PDB entry 1BOU | X-ray diffraction, 2.20 A resolution | chains A and D of the 4 polymer chains in the assembly

# Chain A
Molecule: 4,5-dioxygenase alpha chain
Organism: Sphingomonas paucimobilis
Notes: EC 1.13.11.8
UniProtKB: P22635 (PCYA_PSEPA); numbering as in UniProt (aligned over 1-139)
Sequence (139 residues; numbered 1 to 139; the number before each row is that of its first residue):
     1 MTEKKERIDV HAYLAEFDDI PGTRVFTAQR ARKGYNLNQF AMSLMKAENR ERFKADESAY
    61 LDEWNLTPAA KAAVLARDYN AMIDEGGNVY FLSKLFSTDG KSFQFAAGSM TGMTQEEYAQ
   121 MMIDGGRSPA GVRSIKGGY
Disordered / not traced: 1-7

# Chain D
Molecule: 4,5-dioxygenase beta chain
Organism: Sphingomonas paucimobilis
Notes: EC 1.13.11.8
UniProtKB: P22636 (PCYB_PSEPA); residue numbers follow UniProt; this construct covers 1-302
Sequence (302 residues; numbered 1 to 302; the number before each row is that of its first residue):
     1 MARVTTGITS SHIPALGAAI QTGTSDNDYW GPVFKGYQPI RDWIKQPGNM PDVVILVYND
    61 HASAFDMNII PTFAIGCAET FKPADEGWGP RPVPDVKGHP DLAWHIAQSL ILDEFDMTIM
   121 NQMDVDHGCT VPLSMIFGEP EEWPCKVIPF PVNVVTYPPP SGKRCFALGD SIRAAVESFP
   181 EDLNVHVWGT GGMSHQLQGP RAGLINKEFD LNFIDKLISD PEELSKMPHI QYLRESGSEG
   241 VELVMWLIMR GALPEKVRDL YTFYHIPASN TALGAMILQP EETAGTPLEP RKVMSGHSLA
   301 QA
Disordered / not traced: 1, 300-302
Bound ions: Fe ion: His12, His61, Glu242
What the authors report for this chain:
  - catalytic residues: His195 (proposed by the authors, not directly observed)

# Chain A / chain D interface
Residue-residue contacts (15):
  Val10(A) with His105(D); Gln108(D); Ser109(D); Leu112(D), hydrophobic
  His11(A) with His105(D); Ser178(D); Pro180(D)
  Tyr13(A) with Leu112(D), hydrophobic
  Leu14(A) with Gln108(D)
  Ala28(A) with Trp104(D), hydrophobic; Gln108(D)
  Arg32(A) with Pro100(D); Asp101(D), salt bridge; Trp104(D)
  Tyr35(A) with Gln122(D)
Other interface residues (no listed pair), chain A (8 interface residues in all): Ala31
Other interface residues (no listed pair), chain D (11 interface residues in all): Asn121

# In short
8 residues of chain A and 11 residues of chain D are in contact, with 1 salt bridge. Its one salt-bridged
contact is Arg32(A)-Asp101(D). The Fe ion site is built by His12(D), His61(D) and Glu242(D). From the paper:
the catalytic residue His195(D).
Here chain A is 4,5-dioxygenase alpha chain and chain D is 4,5-dioxygenase beta chain, both from Sphingomonas
paucimobilis. Entry 1BOU (Three-dimensional structure of ligab) was determined by X-ray diffraction, deposited
together with 1B4U.
